Entry 2OQY (X-ray diffraction, 2.00 A resolution); this record covers chains D and F of the 8 polymer chains in the assembly.

# Chain D (and F)
Molecule: Muconate cycloisomerase
From: Oceanobacillus iheyensis
Notes: chain F of this document is another copy of the same molecule, construct and numbering; everything in this record applies to it too
UniProtKB: Q8EMJ9 (Q8EMJ9_OCEIH); residue numbers follow UniProt; this construct covers 1-391
Amino-acid sequence (391 residues; row label = number of the first residue in the row):
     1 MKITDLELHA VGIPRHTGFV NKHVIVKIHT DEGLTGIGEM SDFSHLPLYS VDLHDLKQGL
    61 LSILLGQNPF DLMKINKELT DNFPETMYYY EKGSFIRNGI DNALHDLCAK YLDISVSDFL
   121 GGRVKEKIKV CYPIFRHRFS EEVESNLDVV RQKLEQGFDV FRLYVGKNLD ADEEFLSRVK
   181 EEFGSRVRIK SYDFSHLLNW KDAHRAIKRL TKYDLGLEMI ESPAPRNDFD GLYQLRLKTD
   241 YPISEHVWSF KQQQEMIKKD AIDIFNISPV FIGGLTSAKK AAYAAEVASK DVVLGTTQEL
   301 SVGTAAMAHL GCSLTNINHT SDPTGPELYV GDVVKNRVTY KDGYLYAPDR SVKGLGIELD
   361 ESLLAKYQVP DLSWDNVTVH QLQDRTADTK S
Disordered / not traced: 375-391
Bound ions: Mg2+ site 1: Asp-42, His-45, Thr-297; Mg2+ site 2: Asp-193, Glu-221, His-246
Curated features (UniProtKB/Swiss-Prot):
  - active site: Tyr-90 (Proton donor), Tyr-164 (Proton acceptor)
  - binding site (substrate): Arg-15, Tyr-89, Thr-296, Arg-385
  - binding site (Mg(2+)): Asp-42, His-45, Asp-193, Glu-221, His-246, Thr-297
  - site: Arg-162 (Increases basicity of active site Tyr)
  - mutagenesis: His-45 (H45Q: Loss of activity), Tyr-90 (Y90F: 3550-fold reduction in catalytic efficiency), Arg-162 (R162N: 17000-fold reduction in catalytic efficiency), Tyr-164 (Y164F: Loss of activity)
Reported in the primary citation:
  - catalytic residues: Tyr-90
  - mutagenesis - Y90F: decreased catalytic activity

# Interface between chain D and chain F
Residue-residue contacts (49):
  Leu-46(D) / Asp-81(F)
  Leu-46(D) / Asn-82(F)
  Leu-46(D) / Pro-84(F)
  Pro-47(D) / Asn-82(F)
  Pro-47(D) / Phe-83(F)  hydrophobic
  Leu-48(D) / Gly-59(F)
  Leu-48(D) / Asn-82(F)  hydrogen bond (backbone-backbone)
  Leu-48(D) / Phe-83(F)
  Tyr-49(D) / Tyr-49(F)  hydrogen bond
  Tyr-49(D) / Val-51(F)  hydrophobic
  Tyr-49(D) / Asp-55(F)
  Tyr-49(D) / Phe-83(F)  hydrophobic
  Tyr-49(D) / Glu-91(F)  hydrogen bond
  Tyr-49(D) / Gly-93(F)
  Tyr-49(D) / Ile-96(F)  hydrophobic
  Ser-50(D) / Ser-50(F)
  Ser-50(D) / Val-51(F)
  Ser-50(D) / Asp-52(F)  hydrogen bond (backbone-backbone)
  Ser-50(D) / Asp-55(F)  hydrogen bond
  Val-51(D) / Tyr-49(F)  hydrophobic
  Val-51(D) / Ser-50(F)
  Asp-52(D) / Ser-50(F)  hydrogen bond (backbone-backbone)
  Asp-55(D) / Ser-50(F)  hydrogen bond
  Asp-55(D) / Ser-373(F)
  Asp-55(D) / Trp-374(F)  hydrogen bond (side chain-backbone)
  Asn-82(D) / Leu-46(F)
  Asn-82(D) / Pro-47(F)
  Asn-82(D) / Leu-48(F)  hydrogen bond (backbone-backbone)
  Phe-83(D) / Leu-48(F)
  Phe-83(D) / Tyr-49(F)  hydrophobic
  Pro-84(D) / Pro-47(F)
  Pro-84(D) / Tyr-88(F)
  Thr-86(D) / Thr-86(F)
  Thr-86(D) / Met-87(F)
  Thr-86(D) / Tyr-88(F)
  Met-87(D) / Thr-86(F)
  Met-87(D) / Met-87(F)  hydrophobic
  Tyr-88(D) / Pro-84(F)
  Tyr-88(D) / Thr-86(F)
  Glu-91(D) / Tyr-49(F)  hydrogen bond
  Glu-91(D) / Glu-91(F)
  Gly-93(D) / Tyr-49(F)
  Ile-96(D) / Tyr-49(F)  hydrophobic
  Asn-227(D) / Lys-251(F)
  Asp-230(D) / Lys-258(F)  salt bridge
  Lys-251(D) / Asn-227(F)
  Lys-258(D) / Asp-230(F)  salt bridge
  Ser-373(D) / Asp-55(F)
  Trp-374(D) / Asp-55(F)  hydrogen bond (backbone-side chain)
Interface residues without a listed pair, chain D (31 interface residues in all): Leu-56, Gly-59, Asp-81, Glu-85, Lys-92, Arg-226, Asp-228, Lys-259
Interface residues without a listed pair, chain F (32 interface residues in all): Leu-56, Glu-85, Lys-92, Arg-226, Asp-228, Glu-255, Lys-259

# Overview
31 residues of chain D face 32 of chain F across their interface, with 11 hydrogen bonds and 2 salt bridges.
Polar contacts include Asp-230(D)/Lys-258(F), Tyr-49(D)/Tyr-49(F) and Tyr-49(D)/Glu-91(F). From the paper: the
catalytic residue Tyr-90(D); Y90F of chain D reduces catalytic activity.
Chain D and chain F are both Muconate cycloisomerase (Oceanobacillus iheyensis); the structure, The crystal
structure of muconate cycloisomerase from Oceanobacillus iheyensis, was determined by X-ray diffraction
together with 3HPF, 3FYY, 3ES7 and 3ES8 from the same study.
